PDB entry 6I51 | X-ray diffraction, 1.40 A resolution | chains H and I of the 3 polymer chains in the assembly

== Chain H ==
Name: Prothrombin
From: Homo sapiens
Notes: EC 3.4.21.5
Reference sequence: P00734 (THRB_HUMAN); the construct lacks a stretch of the UniProt sequence and is renumbered around it, so the offset changes along the chain: 16-36 = UniProt 364-384; 37-60 = UniProt 386-409; 61-77 = UniProt 419-435; 78-97 = UniProt 437-456; 7 more segments
Amino-acid sequence (259 residues; row label = number of the first residue in the row; note: 3 numbers in that range are skipped by the numbering (no residue carries them; nothing is unmodelled there); a row labelled like 60A-60I holds insertion residues (60A, then the next letters in order)):
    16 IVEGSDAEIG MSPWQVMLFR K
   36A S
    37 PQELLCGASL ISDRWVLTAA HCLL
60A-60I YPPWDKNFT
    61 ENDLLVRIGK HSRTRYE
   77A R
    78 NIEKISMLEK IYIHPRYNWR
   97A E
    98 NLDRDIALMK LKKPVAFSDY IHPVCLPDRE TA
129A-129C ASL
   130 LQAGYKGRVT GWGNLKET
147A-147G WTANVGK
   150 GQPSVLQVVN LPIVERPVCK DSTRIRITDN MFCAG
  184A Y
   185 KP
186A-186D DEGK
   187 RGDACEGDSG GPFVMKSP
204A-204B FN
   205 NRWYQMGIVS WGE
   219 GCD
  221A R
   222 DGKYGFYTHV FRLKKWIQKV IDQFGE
Not modelled in the structure: 147A-147G, 246-247
Swiss-Prot annotation at these positions:
  - region: Ala183 to Val200 (High affinity receptor-binding region which is also known as the TP508 peptide)
  - active site (Charge relay system): His57, Asp102, Ser195
  - glycosylation: Asn60G (N-linked (GlcNAc...) (complex) asparagine)
Disulfide bonds: Cys42-Cys58, Cys168-Cys182, Cys191-Cys220
Covalently attached groups: N-acetylglucosamine (NAG) linked to Asn60G
Metal / ion sites: Na+ site 1: Lys169, Thr172, Phe204A; Na+ site 2: Arg221A, Lys224
Ligand contacts: 1H-isoindol-3-amine (F05): Asp189, Ala190, Cys191, Glu192, Ser195, Val213, Ser214, Trp215, Gly216, Gly219, Cys220, Gly226

== Chain I ==
Name: Hirudin variant-2
Reference sequence: P09945 (HIRV2_HIRME); residues 554-565 here correspond to UniProt positions 61-72 (UniProt number = residue number - 493)
Amino-acid sequence (12 residues; each row starts with the number of its first residue):
   554 GDFEEIPEEY LQ
Not modelled in the structure: 554
Modified residues: Tyr563 (O-sulfo-L-tyrosine; TYS)
Swiss-Prot annotation at these positions:
  - region: Asp555 to Gln565 (Interaction with fibrinogen-binding exosite of thrombin)
  - modified residue: Tyr563 (Sulfotyrosine)

== Interface between chain H and chain I ==
Contacting residue pairs (21; chain H residue first):
  Phe34(H) - Phe556(I)  hydrophobic
  Gln38(H) - Glu558(I)
  Gln38(H) - Ile559(I)
  Leu40(H) - Phe556(I)
  Leu65(H) - Ile559(I)  hydrophobic
  Leu65(H) - Tyr563(I)
  Arg67(H) - Ile559(I)
  Arg73(H) - Asp555(I)  salt bridge
  Arg73(H) - Phe556(I)
  Thr74(H) - Asp555(I)
  Thr74(H) - Phe556(I)
  Thr74(H) - Glu557(I)  hydrogen bond (backbone-backbone)
  Arg75(H) - Glu557(I)  salt bridge
  Tyr76(H) - Glu557(I)  hydrogen bond (backbone-side chain)
  Tyr76(H) - Glu558(I)
  Tyr76(H) - Pro560(I)
  Tyr76(H) - Tyr563(I)
  Glu80(H) - Tyr563(I)
  Lys81(H) - Tyr563(I)
  Ile82(H) - Ile559(I)  hydrophobic
  Ile82(H) - Tyr563(I)
Interface residues without a listed pair, chain H (15 interface residues in all): Met32, Glu39, Met84
Interface residues without a listed pair, chain I (8 interface residues in all): Gln565

== In short ==
15 residues of chain H face 8 of chain I across their interface, with 2 hydrogen bonds and 2 salt bridges.
Polar pairs include Arg73(H)-Asp555(I), Arg75(H)-Glu557(I) and Tyr76(H)-Glu557(I). Bound to chain H:
1H-isoindol-3-amine. Covalently linked N-acetylglucosamine: at Asn60G(H).
Here chain H is Prothrombin (Homo sapiens) and chain I is Hirudin variant-2. Entry 6I51 (Thrombin in complex
with fragment J02) was determined by X-ray diffraction.
